Entry 1GXT (X-ray diffraction, 1.27 A resolution); this record covers chain A.

# Chain A
Name: Hydrogenase maturation protein hypf
Organism: Escherichia coli
Notes: fragment: acylphosphatase-like domain, residues 1-91
UniProt: P30131 (HYPF_ECOLI); residue numbers follow UniProt; this construct covers 1-91
Chain sequence (91 residues; each row starts with the number of its first residue):
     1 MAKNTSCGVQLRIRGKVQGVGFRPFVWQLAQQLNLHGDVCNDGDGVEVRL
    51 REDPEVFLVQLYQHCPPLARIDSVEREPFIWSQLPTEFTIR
Unresolved in the structure: 1-3
Disulfide bonds: Cys7 forms a disulfide with the same residue of a neighbouring copy of this chain

# Summary
Chain A is Hydrogenase maturation protein hypf (Escherichia coli); the structure, Hydrogenase Maturation
Protein HypF "acylphosphatase-like" N-terminal domain (HypF-ACP) in complex with Sulfate, was determined by
X-ray diffraction together with 1GXU from the same study.
